PDB entry 4C9E | X-ray diffraction, 3.00 A resolution | chains C and D of the 4 polymer chains in the assembly

[Chain C]
Protein: E3 ubiquitin-protein ligase ZNRF3
From: Mus musculus
Notes: EC 6.3.2.-; fragment: ectodomain, residues 53-205
UniProtKB: Q5SSZ7 (ZNRF3_MOUSE); residues 53-205 here = UniProt positions 53-205
Sequence (165 residues; row label = number of the first residue in the row):
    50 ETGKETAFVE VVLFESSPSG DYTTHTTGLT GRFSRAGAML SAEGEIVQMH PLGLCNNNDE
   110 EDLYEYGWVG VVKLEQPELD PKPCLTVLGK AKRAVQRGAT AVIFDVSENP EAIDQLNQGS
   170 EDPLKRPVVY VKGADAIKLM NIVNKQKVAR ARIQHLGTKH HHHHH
Disordered / not traced: 50-53, 206-214
Cystine bridges: Cys104-Cys133
Differences from the reference sequence: expression tag (50-52, 206-214)
Reported in the primary citation:
  - mutagenesis - S90C: increased binding to LGR5ecto-RspoFu1-Fu2 complex

[Chain D]
Protein: R-spondin-2
From: Xenopus (SILURANA) tropicalis
Notes: fragment: fu1-fu2, residues 35-144
UniProtKB: Q5M7L6 (RSPO2_XENTR); residue numbers follow UniProt; this construct covers 35-144
Sequence (121 residues; each row starts with the number of its first residue):
    32 ETGGTNPICK GCLSCSKDNG CLRCQPKLFF YLRREGMRQY GECLQSCPPG YYGVRGPDMN
    92 RCSRCRIENC DSCFSRDFCI KCKSGFYSHK GQCFEECPEG FAPLDDTMVC VDGTKHHHHH
   152 H
Disordered / not traced: 32-38, 143-152
Cystine bridges: Cys40-Cys46, Cys43-Cys52, Cys55-Cys74, Cys78-Cys93, Cys96-Cys104, Cys101-Cys110, Cys113-Cys124, Cys128-Cys141
Modified / non-standard residues: Mse68 (selenomethionine; parent Met)
Differences from the reference sequence: expression tag (32-34, 145-152)

[Interface between chain C and chain D]
Residue-residue contacts - 50 pairs, chain C then chain D:
  Ile95(C) - Mse68(D)
  Val96(C) - Arg65(D)
  Val96(C) - Mse68(D)
  Gln97(C) - Asp49(D)  hydrogen bond (side chain-backbone)
  Gln97(C) - Asn50(D)
  Gln97(C) - Arg65(D)  hydrogen bond (backbone-side chain)
  Gln97(C) - Mse68(D)  hydrogen bond (backbone-backbone)
  Gln97(C) - Arg69(D)
  Gln97(C) - Gln70(D)  hydrogen bond (side chain-backbone)
  Met98(C) - Asn50(D)
  Met98(C) - Arg65(D)  hydrogen bond
  Met98(C) - Gln70(D)
  His99(C) - Asn50(D)  hydrogen bond (side chain-backbone)
  His99(C) - Cys52(D)  hydrogen bond (side chain-backbone)
  His99(C) - Leu53(D)
  His99(C) - Phe61(D)
  His99(C) - Leu63(D)
  His99(C) - Gln70(D)  hydrogen bond (backbone-side chain)
  His99(C) - Tyr71(D)
  His99(C) - Gly72(D)
  Pro100(C) - Asn50(D)
  Leu101(C) - Leu53(D)
  Gly102(C) - Leu63(D)
  Asp108(C) - Arg107(D)  salt bridge
  Glu109(C) - Arg97(D)  hydrogen bond (backbone-side chain)
  Glu110(C) - Arg97(D)
  Asp111(C) - Arg95(D)  salt bridge
  Asp111(C) - Arg97(D)  salt bridge
  Tyr113(C) - Arg65(D)  hydrogen bond
  Tyr113(C) - Gln70(D)
  Lys122(C) - Asp49(D)
  Lys122(C) - Asn50(D)  hydrogen bond (backbone-side chain)
  Glu124(C) - Ser47(D)  hydrogen bond
  Glu124(C) - Leu53(D)
  Glu127(C) - Arg54(D)
  Leu128(C) - Ser45(D)
  Leu128(C) - Leu53(D)  hydrophobic
  Leu128(C) - Arg54(D)  hydrogen bond (backbone-side chain)
  Pro130(C) - Arg54(D)
  Met189(C) - Asp49(D)
  Ile191(C) - Mse68(D)
  Val192(C) - Mse68(D)
  Val192(C) - Arg69(D)
  Asn193(C) - Lys48(D)
  Asn193(C) - Asp49(D)
  Asn193(C) - Arg69(D)
  Gln195(C) - Mse68(D)
  Lys196(C) - Mse68(D)
  Val197(C) - Mse68(D)
  Ala198(C) - Mse68(D)
Interface residues without a listed pair, chain D (21 interface residues in all): Gly67, Met90

[Overview]
26 residues of chain C and 21 residues of chain D are in contact; the contacts include 13 hydrogen bonds and 3
salt bridges. Among the polar pairs are Asp108(C)-Arg107(D), Asp111(C)-Arg95(D) and Asp111(C)-Arg97(D). The
paper reports that S90C of chain C increases binding to LGR5ecto-RspoFu1-Fu2 complex.
Here chain C is E3 ubiquitin-protein ligase ZNRF3 (Mus musculus) and chain D is R-spondin-2 (Xenopus
(SILURANA) tropicalis). Entry 4C9E (Mouse ZNRF3 ectodomain in complex with Xenopus RSPO2 Fu1-Fu2 (Seleno Met)
crystal form II) was determined by X-ray diffraction together with 4C99, 4C9A, 4C9R, 4C9U and 4C9V from the
same study.
